7SOM - chains BJ and j of the 200 polymer chains in the assembly; structure by electron microscopy, 3.70 A resolution.

# Chain BJ
Protein: Tubulin alpha
Source organism: Chlamydomonas reinhardtii
UniProtKB: P09204 (TBA1_CHLRE); residue numbers follow UniProt; this construct covers 1-451
Chain sequence (451 residues; row label = number of the first residue in the row):
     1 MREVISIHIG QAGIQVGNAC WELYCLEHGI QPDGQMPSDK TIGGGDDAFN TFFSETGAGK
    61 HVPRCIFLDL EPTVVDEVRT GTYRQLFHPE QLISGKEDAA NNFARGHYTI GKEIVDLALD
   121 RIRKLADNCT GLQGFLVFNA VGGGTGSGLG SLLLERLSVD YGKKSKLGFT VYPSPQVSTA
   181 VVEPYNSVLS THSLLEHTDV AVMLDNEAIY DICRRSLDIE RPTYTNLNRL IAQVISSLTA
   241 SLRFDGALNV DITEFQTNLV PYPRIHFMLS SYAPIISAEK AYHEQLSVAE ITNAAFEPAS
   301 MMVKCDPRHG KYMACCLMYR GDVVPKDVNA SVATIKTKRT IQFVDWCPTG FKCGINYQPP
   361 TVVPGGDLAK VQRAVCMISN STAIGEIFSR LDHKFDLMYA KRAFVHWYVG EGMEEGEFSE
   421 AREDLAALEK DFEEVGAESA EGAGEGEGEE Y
Unresolved in the structure: 439-451
Curated features (UniProtKB/Swiss-Prot):
  - active site: Glu254
  - binding site (GTP): Gln11, Glu71, Gly144, Thr145, Thr179, Asn206, Asn228
  - binding site (Mg(2+)): Glu71
  - site: Tyr451 (Involved in polymerization)
  - modified residue: Lys40 (N6-acetyllysine)

# Chain j
Protein: Unknown protein
Source organism: Chlamydomonas reinhardtii
UniProtKB: A8HNF2; residue numbers follow UniProt; this construct covers 1-758
Chain sequence (758 residues; row label = number of the first residue in the row):
     1 MATYEPPRSP GSRRVRRHAM GVSNASSIDE CEASSSARST VTLIQSGRLV RLQPHERPTD
    61 SVARETRTED RPIVDKVHDK LFKAHRERFV HKVLRSYAQD DSGLLTPDQL RSALDRLHTG
   121 LDAAEKDRIV ARVAPAQHGK VHYMDFIRSL ESPQPLGGPG LGVGFPGVTP QRAAAAGTAP
   181 TFWNWQRHKK QHVPGLLEEV REGTFEQAQS DALLTSLMST KLNQYRDKLR LIFRQMDGNR
   241 NSLIDREEFI RGIAKLRINV SKAQVERLFD LCDVDKSGEL DYEEFVNRFE ENGLASAARN
   301 QTRAQPQQPD GAPATVPLAQ SLGLTQDEVA GALSHPMVHE LARSLYGKAS GATSVFVRND
   361 LTRCGQLPVR DMTRCCQALV PGISERQVAA VMAVVDPNSA GGVDYRAFVQ KLTETGVANP
   421 RMLHSAPARG EGFTATGALT RFGEGGSLTA PDALPSAGSR SLSAVGTCRS PGGSGTTVLP
   481 ISAGLGVVLQ PGGTLPPGAV TTRPAADRTS LDDLHDVCVA PFLESLSRAG NNDLPAQHDN
   541 NNNNGGAGGP ATSLPSVTRS IDMGTLSRSA SLPNAHGGSP TRFGGAGGGG GFGGTAAGLS
   601 ATGSKAPTHA TGRFSRFWDR RYADTSHITS VDPCSASYAP SEGTYVRKGW GSGDASSDFL
   661 TYQGADRDQR ARQRQAVAVR TTARSEVEAK LSGLDDASGL DDGRLQVARA TKQRYEERAE
   721 MYDRTRQQHE GGSCIFGRLP PFHEHQLEAA NTPARVFW
Unresolved in the structure: 1-38, 134-139, 428-434, 453-485, 531-605, 745-758

# Chain BJ / chain j interface
Pairs across the interface - 69 pairs, chain BJ then chain j:
  Arg2(BJ) with Arg704(j)
  Leu26(BJ) with Gln191(j)
  Glu27(BJ) with His188(j)
  His28(BJ) with His188(j), hydrogen bond (backbone-side chain)
  Gly29(BJ) with His188(j)
  Pro32(BJ) with Pro194(j), hydrophobic
  Lys40(BJ) with Arg187(j); His188(j)
  Ile42(BJ) with Trp185(j), hydrophobic; Gly703(j); Gln706(j)
  Gly44(BJ) with Asp701(j); Asp702(j), hydrogen bond (backbone-backbone); Gly703(j), hydrogen bond (backbone-backbone)
  Asp46(BJ) with Arg187(j), salt bridge; Gly703(j); Arg704(j); Val707(j)
  Asp47(BJ) with Asp701(j); Arg704(j), salt bridge
  Thr80(BJ) with Arg363(j), hydrogen bond (backbone-side chain)
  Arg84(BJ) with Val357(j), hydrogen bond (side chain-backbone); Arg358(j); Asp360(j), hydrogen bond (side chain-backbone); Leu361(j), hydrogen bond (side chain-backbone)
  Asp218(BJ) with Tyr225(j)
  Ile219(BJ) with Gln224(j)
  Glu220(BJ) with Gln224(j); Arg226(j)
  Arg221(BJ) with Asn223(j), hydrogen bond (side chain-backbone); Gln224(j); Tyr225(j), hydrogen bond (side chain-backbone); Arg226(j)
  Asp245(BJ) with Ala708(j); Thr711(j), hydrogen bond; Lys712(j)
  Ser277(BJ) with Arg257(j)
  Ala278(BJ) with Arg257(j)
  Glu279(BJ) with Leu256(j); Arg257(j), salt bridge
  Glu284(BJ) with Leu739(j)
  Gln285(BJ) with Pro741(j)
  Ser287(BJ) with Pro741(j); Glu744(j), hydrogen bond
  Ala289(BJ) with Glu744(j)
  Asp322(BJ) with Tyr715(j); Arg718(j), salt bridge; Tyr722(j)
  Val323(BJ) with Tyr715(j), hydrogen bond (backbone-side chain)
  Val324(BJ) with Tyr715(j)
  Pro325(BJ) with Tyr715(j)
  Asp327(BJ) with Glu744(j)
  Tyr357(BJ) with Lys712(j); Arg714(j); Tyr715(j), hydrophobic
  Gln358(BJ) with Thr711(j)
  Pro359(BJ) with Arg714(j)
  Pro364(BJ) with Gln191(j); His192(j); Val193(j)
  Gly365(BJ) with Lys221(j), hydrogen bond (backbone-side chain); Ile258(j)
  Gly366(BJ) with Arg257(j), hydrogen bond (backbone-side chain)
  Asp367(BJ) with Lys221(j); Gln224(j), hydrogen bond; Arg257(j)
  Gln372(BJ) with Arg714(j); Arg718(j)
  Arg373(BJ) with Pro741(j)
Other interface residues (no listed pair), chain BJ (48 interface residues in all): Met1, Asp39, Gly43, Gly45, Gly81, Gln85, Pro89, Gly321, Ile355
Other interface residues (no listed pair), chain j (44 interface residues in all): Lys189, Leu217, Lys255, Asn259, Asn359, Thr362, Ala719, Pro740

# In short
48 residues of chain BJ and 44 residues of chain j are in contact, with 15 hydrogen bonds and 4 salt bridges.
Among the polar pairs are Asp46(BJ)-Arg187(j), Asp47(BJ)-Arg704(j) and Glu279(BJ)-Arg257(j).
Here chain BJ is Tubulin alpha and chain j is Unknown protein, both from Chlamydomonas reinhardtii. Entry 7SOM
(Ciliary C2 central pair apparatus isolated from Chlamydomonas reinhardtii) was determined by electron
microscopy.
